PDB entry 8DPL | electron microscopy, 2.53 A resolution | chains J and E of the 15 polymer chains in the assembly

# Chain J (and E)
Molecule: Glycoprotein GP2
Source organism: Ebola virus - Mayinga, Zaire, 1976
Notes: chain E of this document is another copy of the same molecule, construct and numbering; everything in this record applies to it too
Reference sequence: A0A0E3H7K2 (A0A0E3H7K2_9MONO); residues 502-637 here = UniProt positions 502-637
Amino-acid sequence (136 residues; row label = number of the first residue in the row):
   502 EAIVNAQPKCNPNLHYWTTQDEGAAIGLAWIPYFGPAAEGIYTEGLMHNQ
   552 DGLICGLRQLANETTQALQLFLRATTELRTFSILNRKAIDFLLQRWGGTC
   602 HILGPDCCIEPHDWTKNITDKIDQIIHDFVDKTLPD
Unresolved in the structure: 502, 599-637
Disulfide bonds: Cys511-Cys556
Covalently attached groups: glycan linked to Asn563

# Chain J / chain E interface
Residue-residue contacts (20; chain J residue first):
  Thr520(J) - Ala575(E)
  Glu523(J) - Ala568(E)
  Glu523(J) - Leu571(E)
  Glu523(J) - Phe572(E)
  Ile527(J) - Gln567(E)
  Ala530(J) - Arg574(E)  hydrogen bond (backbone-side chain)
  Trp531(J) - Thr566(E)
  Trp531(J) - Gln567(E)
  Trp531(J) - Gln570(E)
  Trp531(J) - Leu571(E)  hydrophobic
  Pro533(J) - Gln570(E)
  Pro537(J) - Arg574(E)
  Ile542(J) - Arg574(E)
  Phe582(J) - Thr577(E)
  Phe582(J) - Glu578(E)
  Asn586(J) - Arg587(E)
  Ala589(J) - Ile590(E)  hydrophobic
  Leu593(J) - Leu593(E)  hydrophobic
  Leu593(J) - Leu594(E)  hydrophobic
  Gly598(J) - Trp597(E)
Interface residues without a listed pair, chain J (15 interface residues in all): Asp522, Ile590

# In short
Chain J and chain E each contribute 15 residues to their interface, with 1 hydrogen bond. Its one
hydrogen-bonded contact is Ala530(J)-Arg574(E).
Chain J and chain E are both Glycoprotein GP2 (Ebola virus - Mayinga, Zaire, 1976); the structure, Structure
of EBOV GP lacking the mucin-like domain with 2.1.1D5 scFv and 6D6 scFv bound, was determined by electron
microscopy together with 8DPM from the same study.
